PDB entry 7ZQS | electron microscopy, 2.54 A resolution | chains A and B of the 4 polymer chains in the assembly

== Chain A ==
Molecule: 51-nt DNA strand
Sequence (51 nucleotides; row label = number of the first residue in the row):
     1 GCAGCAGCGT AAAGGGGGTG TTTGTGCGGT GTGGAGTGCG CGTGCTGCTG C
Not modelled in the structure: 1-10, 41-51
Ion coordination: Mg2+: DG34, DA35
What the authors report for this chain:
  - Mg2+ coordination: DG34, DA35
  - contacts within the chain: DG16-DG28, DG28-DG33, DG33-DG38, DG16-DG38

== Chain B ==
Protein: Transferrin receptor protein 1
From: Homo sapiens
UniProt: P02786 (TFR1_HUMAN); residues 1-760 here = UniProt positions 1-760
Chain sequence (760 residues; numbered 1 to 760; the number before each row is that of its first residue):
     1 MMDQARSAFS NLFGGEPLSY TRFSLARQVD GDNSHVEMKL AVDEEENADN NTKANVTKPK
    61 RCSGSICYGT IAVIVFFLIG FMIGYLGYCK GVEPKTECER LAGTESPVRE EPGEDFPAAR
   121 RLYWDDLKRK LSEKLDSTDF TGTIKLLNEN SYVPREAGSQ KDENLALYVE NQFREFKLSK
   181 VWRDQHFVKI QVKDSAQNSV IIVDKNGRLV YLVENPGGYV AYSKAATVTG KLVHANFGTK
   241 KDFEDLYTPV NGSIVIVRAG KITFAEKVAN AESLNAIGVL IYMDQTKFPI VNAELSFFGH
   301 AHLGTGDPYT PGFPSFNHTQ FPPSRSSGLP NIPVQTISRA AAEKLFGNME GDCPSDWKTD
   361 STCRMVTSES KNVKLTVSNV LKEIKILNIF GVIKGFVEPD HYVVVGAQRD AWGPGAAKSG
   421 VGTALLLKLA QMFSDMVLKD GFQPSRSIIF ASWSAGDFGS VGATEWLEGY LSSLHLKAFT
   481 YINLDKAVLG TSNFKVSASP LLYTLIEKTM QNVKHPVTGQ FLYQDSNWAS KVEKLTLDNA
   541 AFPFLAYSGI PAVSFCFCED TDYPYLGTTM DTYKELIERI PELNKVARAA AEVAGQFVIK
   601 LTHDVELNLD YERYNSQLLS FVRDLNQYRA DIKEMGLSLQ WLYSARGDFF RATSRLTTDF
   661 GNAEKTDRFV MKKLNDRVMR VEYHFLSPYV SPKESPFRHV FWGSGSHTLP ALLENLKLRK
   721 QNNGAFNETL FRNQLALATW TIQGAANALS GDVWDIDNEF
Not modelled in the structure: 1-119, 759-760
Glycans and other covalent adducts: N-acetylglucosamine (NAG) linked to Asn251, Asn317, Asn727
UniProt features mapped onto this chain:
  - motif: Tyr20 to Phe23 (Endocytosis signal), Lys58 to Arg61 (Stop-transfer sequence), Arg646 to Asp648 (Cell attachment site)
  - site: Arg100, Leu101 (Cleavage)
  - modified residue: Ser10 (Phosphoserine), Ser19 (Phosphoserine), Tyr20 (Phosphotyrosine), Thr21 (Phosphothreonine), Ser24 (Phosphoserine)
  - lipidation (S-palmitoyl cysteine): Cys62, Cys67
  - glycosylation: Thr104 (O-linked (GalNAc...) threonine), Asn251 (N-linked (GlcNAc...) asparagine), Asn317 (N-linked (GlcNAc...) asparagine), Asn727 (N-linked (GlcNAc...) asparagine)
What the authors report for this chain:
  - binding site for the 51-nt DNA strand (chain A): Leu619, Arg623, Gln627, Arg629, Tyr643, Ser644, Arg646, Gly647, Phe650, Arg651
  - specificity-determining residues: Arg623, Arg629 (proposed by the authors, not directly observed)

== How chain A and chain B interact ==
Pairs across the interface (21; chain A residue first):
  DG16(A) with Lys633(B), salt bridge to the phosphate
  DG17(A) with Arg629(B), sugar contact
  DG18(A) with Gln627(B), phosphate contact; Arg629(B), hydrogen bond to the base
  DT19(A) with Arg623(B), salt bridge to the phosphate
  DG20(A) with Leu619(B), base contact; Arg623(B), hydrogen bond to the base
  DT21(A) with Leu619(B), base contact; Arg646(B), hydrogen bond to the base
  DT23(A) with Arg646(B), hydrogen bond to the base; Gly647(B), base contact; Phe650(B), stacking on the base; Arg651(B), hydrogen bond to the phosphate
  DG24(A) with Arg651(B), salt bridge to the phosphate
  DT25(A) with Gln640(B), phosphate contact; Tyr643(B), sugar contact; Ser644(B), base contact; Arg646(B), salt bridge to the phosphate; Gly647(B), base contact; Arg651(B), hydrogen bond to the base
  DG26(A) with Gln640(B), phosphate contact
Also at the interface, not in a pair above, chain B (16 interface residues in all): Asn615, Asn626, Ala630, Asp648
Interface features reported in the paper:
  - residue pairs: DT19(A)-Arg623(B), DG20(A)-Arg646(B) (cation-pi contact), DT21(A)-Leu619(B) (hydrophobic contact), DT23(A)-Phe650(B) (pi stacking), DT25(A)-Arg646(B)

== Overview ==
10 residues of chain A and 16 residues of chain B are in contact; the contacts include 6 hydrogen bonds, 4
salt bridges and 1 aromatic stacking contact. Polar contacts include DG18(A)-Arg629(B), DG20(A)-Arg623(B) and
DT21(A)-Arg646(B). The authors report contacts between DT19(A) and Arg623(B) and DT25(A) and Arg646(B); a
cation-pi contact between DG20(A) and Arg646(B); a hydrophobic contact between DT21(A) and Leu619(B). From the
paper: a binding site for the 51-nt DNA strand (chain A) at Leu619(B), Arg623(B) and Gln627(B) among others;
Mg2+ coordination by DG34(A) and DA35(A).
Chain A is a 51-nt DNA strand and chain B is Transferrin receptor protein 1 (Homo sapiens); the structure,
Cryo-EM Structure of Human Transferrin Receptor 1 bound to DNA Aptamer, was determined by electron microscopy.
